Entry 4K20 (X-ray diffraction, 3.40 A resolution); this record covers chains A and B.

# Chain A (and B)
Protein: Canavalia boliviana lectin
Source organism: Canavalia boliviana
Notes: chain B of this document is another copy of the same molecule, construct and numbering; everything in this record applies to it too
Amino-acid sequence (237 residues; each row starts with the number of its first residue):
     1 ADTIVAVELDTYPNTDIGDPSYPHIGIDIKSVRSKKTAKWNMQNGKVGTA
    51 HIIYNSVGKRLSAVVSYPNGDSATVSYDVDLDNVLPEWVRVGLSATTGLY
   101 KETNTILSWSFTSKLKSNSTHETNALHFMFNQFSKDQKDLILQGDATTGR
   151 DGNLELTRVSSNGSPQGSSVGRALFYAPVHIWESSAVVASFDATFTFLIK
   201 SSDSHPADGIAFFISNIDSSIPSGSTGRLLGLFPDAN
Ion coordination: Mn2+: Glu8, Asp10, Asp19, His24; Ca2+: Asp10, Tyr12, Asn14, Asp19

# Interface between chain A and chain B
Contacting residue pairs (49; chain A residue first):
  Trp88(A) with Asp136(B), hydrogen bond (side chain-backbone); Gln137(B); Lys138(B); Asp139(B)
  Arg90(A) with Tyr176(B)
  Ser117(A) with Gln132(B), hydrogen bond
  Ser119(A) with Gln132(B)
  Glu122(A) with Asn131(B); Gln132(B), hydrogen bond
  Thr123(A) with Met129(B); Asn131(B), hydrogen bond (backbone-side chain)
  Asn124(A) with Met129(B); Phe130(B); Asn131(B), hydrogen bond (side chain-backbone); Gln132(B), hydrogen bond (side chain-backbone)
  Ala125(A) with Phe128(B); Met129(B), hydrogen bond (backbone-backbone)
  Leu126(A) with His127(B)
  His127(A) with Leu126(B); His127(B), hydrogen bond (backbone-backbone)
  Phe128(A) with Ala125(B)
  Met129(A) with Thr123(B); Asn124(B); Ala125(B), hydrogen bond (backbone-backbone)
  Phe130(A) with Asn124(B)
  Asn131(A) with Glu122(B); Thr123(B), hydrogen bond (side chain-backbone); Asn124(B), hydrogen bond (backbone-side chain)
  Gln132(A) with Ser117(B), hydrogen bond; Ser119(B); Glu122(B), hydrogen bond; Asn124(B), hydrogen bond (backbone-side chain)
  Asp136(A) with Trp88(B)
  Gln137(A) with Trp88(B)
  Lys138(A) with Trp88(B); Pro178(B); Ile217(B)
  Asp139(A) with Trp88(B); Pro178(B)
  Tyr176(A) with Arg90(B); Tyr176(B); Pro178(B)
  Ala177(A) with Tyr176(B), hydrophobic; Ala177(B), hydrophobic
  Pro178(A) with Lys138(B); Asp139(B); Tyr176(B)
  Glu183(A) with Gln132(B)
  Ile217(A) with Lys138(B)
Also at the interface, not in a pair above, chain A (27 interface residues in all): His121, Phe175, His180
Also at the interface, not in a pair above, chain B (27 interface residues in all): Leu107, Ser134, Phe175, Glu183

# In short
Chain A and chain B each contribute 27 residues to their interface; the contacts include 14 hydrogen bonds.
Polar contacts include Trp88(A)-Asp136(B), Ser117(A)-Gln132(B) and Glu122(A)-Gln132(B). Glu8(A), Asp10(A),
Asp19(A) and His24(A) coordinate Mn2+. Asp10(A), Tyr12(A), Asn14(A) and Asp19(A) coordinate Ca2+.
Both chains are Canavalia boliviana lectin (Canavalia boliviana). Entry 4K20 (Crystal structure of Canavalia
boliviana lectin) was determined by X-ray diffraction together with 4K1Y, 4K1Z and 4K21 from the same study.
